1R5U - chains B and C of the 11 polymer chains in the assembly; structure by X-ray diffraction, 4.50 A resolution (low resolution: residue-level contacts below are approximate; hydrogen-bond / salt-bridge calls are withheld).

[Chain B]
Protein: DNA-directed RNA polymerase II 140 kDa polypeptide
Organism: Saccharomyces cerevisiae
Notes: EC 2.7.7.6
Reference sequence: P08518 (RPB2_YEAST); numbering as in UniProt (aligned over 1-1224)
Chain sequence (1224 residues; row label = number of the first residue in the row):
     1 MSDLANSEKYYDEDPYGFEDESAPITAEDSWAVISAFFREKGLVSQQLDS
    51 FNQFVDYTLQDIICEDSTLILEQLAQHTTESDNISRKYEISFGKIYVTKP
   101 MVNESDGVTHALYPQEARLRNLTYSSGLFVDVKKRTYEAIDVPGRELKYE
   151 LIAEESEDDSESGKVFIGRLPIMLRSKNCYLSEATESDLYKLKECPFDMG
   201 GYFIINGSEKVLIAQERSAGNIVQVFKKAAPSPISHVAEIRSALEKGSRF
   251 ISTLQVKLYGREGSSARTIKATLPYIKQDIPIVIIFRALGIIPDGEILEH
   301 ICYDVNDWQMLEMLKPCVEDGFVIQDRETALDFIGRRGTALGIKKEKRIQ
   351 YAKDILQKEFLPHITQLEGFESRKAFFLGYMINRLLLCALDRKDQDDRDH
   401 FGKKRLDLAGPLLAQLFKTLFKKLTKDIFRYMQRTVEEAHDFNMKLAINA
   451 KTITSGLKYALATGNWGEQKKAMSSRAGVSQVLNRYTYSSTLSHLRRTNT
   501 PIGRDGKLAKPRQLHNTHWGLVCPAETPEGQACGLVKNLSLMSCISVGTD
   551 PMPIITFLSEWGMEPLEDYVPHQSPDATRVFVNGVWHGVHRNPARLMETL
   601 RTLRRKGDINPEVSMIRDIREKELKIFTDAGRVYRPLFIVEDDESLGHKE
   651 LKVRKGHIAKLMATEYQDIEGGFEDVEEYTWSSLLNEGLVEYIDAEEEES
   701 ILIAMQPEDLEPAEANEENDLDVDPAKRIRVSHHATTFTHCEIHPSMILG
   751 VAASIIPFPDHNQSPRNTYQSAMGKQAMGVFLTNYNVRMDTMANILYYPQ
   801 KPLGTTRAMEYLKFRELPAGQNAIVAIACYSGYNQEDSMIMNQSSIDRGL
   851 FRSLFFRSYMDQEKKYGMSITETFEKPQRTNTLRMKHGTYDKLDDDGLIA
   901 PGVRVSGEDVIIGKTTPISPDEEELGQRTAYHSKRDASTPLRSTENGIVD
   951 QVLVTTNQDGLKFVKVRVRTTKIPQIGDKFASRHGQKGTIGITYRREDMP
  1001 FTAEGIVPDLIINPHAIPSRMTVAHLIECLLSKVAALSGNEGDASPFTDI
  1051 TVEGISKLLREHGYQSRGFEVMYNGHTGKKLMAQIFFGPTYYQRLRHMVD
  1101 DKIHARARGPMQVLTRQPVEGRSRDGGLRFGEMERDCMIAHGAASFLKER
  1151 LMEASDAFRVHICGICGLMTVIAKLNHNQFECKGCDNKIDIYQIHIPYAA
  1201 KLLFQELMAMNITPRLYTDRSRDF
Unresolved in the structure: 1-19, 71-89, 135-163, 336-344, 438-445, 468-476, 503-508, 669-677, 716-721, 920-932
Ion coordination: Zn2+: C1163, C1166, C1182, C1185

[Chain C]
Protein: DNA-directed RNA polymerase II 45 kDa polypeptide
Organism: Saccharomyces cerevisiae
Notes: EC 2.7.7.6
Reference sequence: P16370 (RPB3_YEAST); numbering as in UniProt (aligned over 1-318)
Chain sequence (318 residues; row label = number of the first residue in the row):
     1 MSEEGPQVKIREASKDNVDFILSNVDLAMANSLRRVMIAEIPTLAIDSVE
    51 VETNTTVLADEFIAHRLGLIPLQSMDIEQLEYSRDCFCEDHCDKCSVVLT
   101 LQAFGESESTTNVYSKDLVIVSNLMGRNIGHPIIQDKEGNGVLICKLRKG
   151 QELKLTCVAKKGIAKEHAKWGPAAAIEFEYDPWNKLKHTDYWYEQDSAKE
   201 WPQSKNCEYEDPPNEGDPFDYKAQADTFYMNVESVGSIPVDQVVVRGIDT
   251 LQKKVASILLALTQMDQDKVNFASGDNNTASNMLGSNEDVMMTGAEQDPY
   301 SNASQMGNTGSGGYDNAW
Unresolved in the structure: 1-2, 269-318
Swiss-Prot annotation at these positions:
  - binding site (Zn(2+)): C86, C88, C92, C95
  - modified residue: S2 (N-acetylserine)
Ion coordination: Zn2+: C86, C88, C92, C95

[Chain B / chain C interface]
Contacting residue pairs (72):
  Y797(B) - E61(C)
  Y797(B) - F62(C)
  Y798(B) - F62(C)
  Y798(B) - R66(C)
  S844(B) - A168(C)
  D847(B) - H65(C)
  D847(B) - H167(C)
  D847(B) - A168(C)
  R848(B) - H65(C)
  R848(B) - L69(C)
  R848(B) - A168(C)
  G849(B) - H65(C)
  R852(B) - H65(C)
  R969(B) - D60(C)
  R969(B) - E61(C)
  T971(B) - E61(C)
  R995(B) - K165(C)
  R996(B) - I38(C)
  R996(B) - A174(C)
  R996(B) - A175(C)
  E997(B) - R34(C)
  E997(B) - R35(C)
  E997(B) - I38(C)
  E997(B) - A39(C)
  D998(B) - R35(C)
  F1001(B) - R34(C)
  F1001(B) - F178(C)
  A1003(B) - E177(C)
  A1003(B) - F178(C)
  E1004(B) - E177(C)
  G1005(B) - I176(C)
  R1060(B) - K199(C)
  R1060(B) - E200(C)
  G1063(B) - P202(C)
  Y1064(B) - P202(C)
  Q1065(B) - W201(C)
  Q1065(B) - P202(C)
  R1067(B) - E194(C)
  F1069(B) - W192(C)
  F1069(B) - W201(C)
  E1070(B) - W201(C)
  V1071(B) - Y191(C)
  Y1073(B) - F178(C)
  Y1073(B) - E179(C)
  Y1073(B) - Y180(C)
  G1075(B) - N31(C)
  G1075(B) - R34(C)
  G1075(B) - R35(C)
  H1076(B) - N31(C)
  T1077(B) - L27(C)
  T1077(B) - N31(C)
  G1078(B) - L27(C)
  G1078(B) - N31(C)
  G1078(B) - F178(C)
  G1078(B) - Y180(C)
  K1079(B) - L27(C)
  K1079(B) - Y180(C)
  K1079(B) - H188(C)
  K1080(B) - Y180(C)
  K1080(B) - D181(C)
  K1080(B) - H188(C)
  K1080(B) - T189(C)
  L1081(B) - T189(C)
  M1082(B) - K187(C)
  M1082(B) - H188(C)
  M1082(B) - T189(C)
  M1082(B) - D190(C)
  Q1084(B) - T189(C)
  Q1084(B) - D190(C)
  Q1084(B) - Y191(C)
  Q1084(B) - W192(C)
  Q1084(B) - W201(C)
Also at the interface, not in a pair above, chain B (37 interface residues in all): L854, M999
Also at the interface, not in a pair above, chain C (39 interface residues in all): A59, A164, E166, A173, N184

[In short]
The interface between chain B and chain C involves 37 residues on one side and 39 on the other. C1163(B),
C1166(B), C1182(B) and C1185(B) form the Zn2+ site. From UniProt: 4 Zn2+-binding residues on chain C.
Here chain B is DNA-directed RNA polymerase II 140 kDa polypeptide and chain C is DNA-directed RNA polymerase
II 45 kDa polypeptide, both from Saccharomyces cerevisiae. Entry 1R5U (RNA polymerase II tfiib complex) was
determined by X-ray diffraction.
